Entry 4NH5 (X-ray diffraction, 2.55 A resolution); this record covers chains A and B.

Chain A:
Name: Endoribonuclease Dicer
From: Homo sapiens
Notes: EC 3.1.26.-; fragment: platform-PAZ-connector helix cassette
Reference sequence: Q9UPY3 (DICER_HUMAN); residues 755-1055 here correspond to UniProt positions 765-1065 (UniProt number = residue number + 10)
Sequence (302 residues; row label = number of the first residue in the row):
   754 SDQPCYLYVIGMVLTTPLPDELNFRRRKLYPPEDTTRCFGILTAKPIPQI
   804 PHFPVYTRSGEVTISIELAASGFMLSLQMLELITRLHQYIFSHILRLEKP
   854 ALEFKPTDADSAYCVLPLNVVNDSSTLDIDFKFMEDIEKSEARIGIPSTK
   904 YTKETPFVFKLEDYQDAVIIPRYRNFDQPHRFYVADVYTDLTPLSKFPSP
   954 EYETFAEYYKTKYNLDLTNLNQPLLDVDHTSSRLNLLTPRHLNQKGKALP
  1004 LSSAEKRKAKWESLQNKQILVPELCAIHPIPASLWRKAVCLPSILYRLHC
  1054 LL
Disordered / not traced: 754-755, 853-865, 876-877, 995-1006, 1054-1055
Differences from the reference sequence: expression tag (754); engineered mutation Ala822 (Lys832 in Q9UPY3), Ala823 (Lys833 in Q9UPY3)
Reported in the primary citation:
  - binding site for the 14-nt RNA strand (chain B): Arg778, Arg780, Arg811, His982, Trp1014
  - mutagenesis - R778A/R780A/H982A (22-fold), R778A/R780A/R811A/H982A (21-fold): decreased binding to the 14-nt RNA strand (chain B)
  - mutagenesis - K1009A/R1010A/K1011A/W1014A: unchanged catalytic activity

Chain B:
Molecule: 14-nt RNA strand
Sequence (14 nucleotides; numbered 1 to 14; the number before each row is that of its first residue):
     1 UUGCGAAUUCGCUU

Chain A / chain B interface:
Pairs across the interface - 20 pairs, chain A then chain B:
  Tyr926(A) with U14(B), hydrogen bond to the phosphate
  Arg927(A) with U13(B), phosphate contact; U14(B), salt bridge to the phosphate
  Phe950(A) with U14(B), base contact
  Pro951(A) with U14(B), base contact
  Ser952(A) with U14(B), hydrogen bond to the base
  Phe958(A) with U14(B), phosphate contact
  Tyr961(A) with U14(B), hydrogen bond to the phosphate
  Tyr962(A) with U14(B), hydrogen bond to the phosphate
  Lys965(A) with U13(B), salt bridge to the phosphate
  Tyr966(A) with U14(B), hydrogen bond to the phosphate
  Ala1007(A) with U8(B), phosphate contact
  Trp1014(A) with C12(B), base contact; U13(B), hydrogen bond to the base
  Leu1017(A) with U13(B), base contact
  Gln1018(A) with U13(B), hydrogen bond to the base
  Gln1021(A) with U13(B), hydrogen bond to the sugar; U14(B), sugar contact
  Ile1022(A) with U14(B), hydrogen bond to the sugar
  Leu1023(A) with U14(B), sugar contact
Interface residues without a listed pair, chain A (18 interface residues in all): Lys1013

Overview:
18 residues of chain A and 4 residues of chain B are in contact; the contacts include 9 hydrogen bonds and 2
salt bridges. Polar contacts include Ser952(A)-U14(B), Trp1014(A)-U13(B) and Gln1018(A)-U13(B). The paper
reports a binding site for the 14-nt RNA strand (chain B) at Arg778(A), Arg780(A) and Arg811(A) among others;
R778A/R780A/H982A and R778A/R780A/R811A/H982A of chain A reduce binding to the 14-nt RNA strand (chain B).
Here chain A is Endoribonuclease Dicer (Homo sapiens) and chain B is a 14-nt RNA strand. Entry 4NH5 (Structure
of human Dicer Platform-PAZ-Connector Helix cassette in complex with 14-mer siRNA having 5'-pUU and UU-3' ...)
was determined by X-ray diffraction, deposited together with 4NGB, 4NGC, 4NGD, 4NGF, 4NH3, 4NH6 and 4NHA.
